6VOH - chains A and d of the 26 polymer chains in the assembly; structure by electron microscopy, 4.16 A resolution (low resolution: residue-level contacts below are approximate; hydrogen-bond / salt-bridge calls are withheld).

# Chain A
Molecule: ATP synthase subunit alpha, chloroplastic
Source organism: Spinacia oleracea
Notes: EC 7.1.2.2
UniProt: P06450 (ATPA_SPIOL); residues 1-507 here = UniProt positions 1-507
Sequence (507 residues; numbered 1 to 507; the number before each row is that of its first residue):
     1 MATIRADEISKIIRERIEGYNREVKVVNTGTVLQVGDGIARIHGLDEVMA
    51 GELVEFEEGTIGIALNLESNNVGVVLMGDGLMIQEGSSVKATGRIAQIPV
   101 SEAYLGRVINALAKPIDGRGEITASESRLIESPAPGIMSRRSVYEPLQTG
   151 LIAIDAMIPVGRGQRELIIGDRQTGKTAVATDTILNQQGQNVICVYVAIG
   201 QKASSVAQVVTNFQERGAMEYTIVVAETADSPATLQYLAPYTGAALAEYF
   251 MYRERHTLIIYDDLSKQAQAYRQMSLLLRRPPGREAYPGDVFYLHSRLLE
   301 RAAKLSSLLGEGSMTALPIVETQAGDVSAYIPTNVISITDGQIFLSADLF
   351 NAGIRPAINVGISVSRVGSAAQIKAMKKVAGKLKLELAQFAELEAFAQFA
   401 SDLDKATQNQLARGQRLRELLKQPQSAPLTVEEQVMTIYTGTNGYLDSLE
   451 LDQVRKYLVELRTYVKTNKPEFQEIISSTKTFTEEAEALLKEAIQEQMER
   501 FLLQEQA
Disordered / not traced: 1-5, 507
Curated features (UniProtKB/Swiss-Prot):
  - binding site (ATP): Gly170 to Thr177
  - site: Ser363 (Required for activity)
Residues lining bound ligands:
  - ADP (adenosine-5'-diphosphate): Val364, Ser365, Arg366, Leu385
  - ATP (adenosine-5'-triphosphate): Asp171, Arg172, Gln173, Thr174, Gly175, Lys176, Thr177, Ala178, Gln201, Asp263, Glu321, Phe350, Arg355, Pro356, Gln423, Pro424, Gln425

# Chain d
Molecule: ATP synthase delta chain, chloroplastic
Source organism: Spinacia oleracea
UniProt: P11402 (ATPD_SPIOL); residues 1-257 here = UniProt positions 1-257
Sequence (257 residues; row label = number of the first residue in the row):
     1 MAALQNPVALQSRTTTAVAALSTSSTTSTPKPFSLSFSSSTATFNPLRLK
    51 ILTASKLTAKPRGGALGTRMVDSTASRYASALADVADVTGTLEATNSDVE
   101 KLIRIFSEEPVYYFFANPVISIDNKRSVLDEIITTSGLQPHTANFINILI
   151 DSERINLVKEILNEFEDVFNKITGTEVAVVTSVVKLENDHLAQIAKGVQK
   201 ITGAKNVRIKTVIDPSLVAGFTIRYGNEGSKLVDMSVKKQLEEIAAQLEM
   251 DDVTLAV
Disordered / not traced: 1-71, 251-257

# How chain A and chain d interact
Contacting residue pairs (27; chain A residue first):
  Ala6(A) with Lys101(d); Arg104(d); Ile105(d)
  Asp7(A) with Ile105(d); Glu108(d)
  Ser10(A) with Thr135(d)
  Ile13(A) with Val128(d); Glu131(d)
  Arg14(A) with Glu108(d)
  Arg16(A) with Glu131(d)
  Ile17(A) with Val111(d); Phe114(d); Val128(d)
  Tyr20(A) with Phe114(d); Asn124(d); Val128(d)
  Asn21(A) with Pro110(d); Tyr113(d); Phe114(d); Ile120(d)
  Val24(A) with Asn117(d); Ile120(d)
  Lys25(A) with Tyr113(d)
  Thr31(A) with Val119(d)
  His43(A) with Asn117(d); Pro118(d); Val119(d)
Also at the interface, not in a pair above, chain A (15 interface residues in all): Leu33, Asp46
Also at the interface, not in a pair above, chain d (18 interface residues in all): Ser127, Ile132

# In short
Chain A and chain d form an interface of 15 and 18 residues respectively. Ligands of chain A: ATP and ADP.
UniProt lists 8 ATP-binding residues on chain A.
Chain A is ATP synthase subunit alpha, chloroplastic and chain d is ATP synthase delta chain, chloroplastic,
both from Spinacia oleracea; the structure, Chloroplast ATP synthase (O1, CF1FO), was determined by electron
microscopy together with 6VM1, 6VM4, 6VMB, 6VMD, 6VMG, 6VOF and 8 further entries from the same study.
